8UH1 - chains A and B; structure by X-ray diffraction, 1.90 A resolution.

== Chain A ==
Protein: Eukaryotic translation initiation factor 4E type 6
From: Trypanosoma brucei
UniProt: Q57V43 (Q57V43_TRYB2); numbering as in UniProt (aligned over 1-186)
Amino-acid sequence (193 residues; each row starts with the number of its first residue):
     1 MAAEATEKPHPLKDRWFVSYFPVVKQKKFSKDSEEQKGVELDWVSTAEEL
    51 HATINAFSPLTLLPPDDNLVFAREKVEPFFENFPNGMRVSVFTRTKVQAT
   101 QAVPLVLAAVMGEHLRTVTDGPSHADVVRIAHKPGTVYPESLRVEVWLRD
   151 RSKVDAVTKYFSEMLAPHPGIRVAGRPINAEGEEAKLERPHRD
Unresolved in the structure: 1-6, 24-36, 179-193
Sequence notes: expression tag (187-193)
Reported in the primary citation:
  - mutagenesis - H51A (Tm change 4 degC): decreased stability with MIF4G domain-containing protein (chain B)
  - mutagenesis - H51A: decreased binding to MIF4G domain-containing protein (chain B)
  - conformationally variable residues (order/disorder transition): Val24 to Gln36

== Chain B ==
Protein: MIF4G domain-containing protein
From: Trypanosoma brucei
UniProt: Q57VY5 (Q57VY5_TRYB2); residue numbers follow UniProt; this construct covers 79-116
Amino-acid sequence (41 residues; numbered 79 to 119; the number before each row is that of its first residue):
    79 SSYPEDCVYEIAEFTRLQNTKCLPPKGILQFATDLWKESGW
Unresolved in the structure: 119
Sequence notes: expression tag (117-119)
Reported in the primary citation:
  - mutagenesis - V86A/Y87A: decreased binding to Eukaryotic translation initiation factor 4E type 6 (chain A)
  - mutagenesis - E91A/F92A: abolished binding to Eukaryotic translation initiation factor 4E type 6 (chain A)

== How chain A and chain B interact ==
Pairs across the interface (69; chain A residue first):
  Glu7(A) - Tyr81(B)
  Lys8(A) - Tyr81(B)  hydrogen bond (backbone-side chain)
  Pro9(A) - Tyr81(B)
  His10(A) - Ser79(B)
  His10(A) - Ser80(B)  hydrogen bond (side chain-backbone)
  His10(A) - Tyr81(B)  hydrogen bond
  His10(A) - Tyr87(B)
  His10(A) - Glu91(B)  salt bridge
  His10(A) - Leu95(B)
  Pro11(A) - Cys85(B)
  Pro11(A) - Tyr87(B)  hydrogen bond (backbone-side chain)
  Leu12(A) - Phe92(B)  hydrophobic
  Lys13(A) - Asp84(B)  hydrogen bond (side chain-backbone)
  Lys13(A) - Cys85(B)
  Val18(A) - Ile106(B)  hydrophobic
  Tyr20(A) - Phe109(B)  hydrophobic
  Tyr20(A) - Leu113(B)
  Val39(A) - Phe109(B)  hydrophobic
  Leu41(A) - Gly105(B)
  Leu41(A) - Ile106(B)  hydrophobic
  Leu41(A) - Phe109(B)  hydrophobic
  Asp42(A) - Pro103(B)
  Asp42(A) - Lys104(B)
  Asp42(A) - Gly105(B)  hydrogen bond (side chain-backbone)
  Asp42(A) - Ile106(B)
  Trp43(A) - Pro103(B)
  Val44(A) - Ile106(B)  hydrophobic
  Ala47(A) - Phe92(B)  hydrophobic
  Ala47(A) - Leu95(B)  hydrophobic
  Glu48(A) - Leu95(B)
  Glu48(A) - Thr98(B)
  Glu48(A) - Cys100(B)
  Leu50(A) - Phe92(B)  hydrophobic
  His51(A) - Phe92(B)  hydrogen bond (side chain-backbone)
  His51(A) - Leu95(B)
  His51(A) - Gln96(B)
  His51(A) - Thr98(B)
  Ala52(A) - Cys100(B)
  Ala52(A) - Leu101(B)
  Ala52(A) - Pro102(B)
  Thr53(A) - Pro102(B)
  Thr53(A) - Ile106(B)
  Asn55(A) - Gln96(B)  hydrogen bond (side chain-backbone)
  Ala56(A) - Ala110(B)
  Ala56(A) - Trp114(B)  hydrogen bond (backbone-side chain)
  Phe57(A) - Ile106(B)  hydrophobic
  Phe57(A) - Phe109(B)  hydrophobic
  Phe57(A) - Leu113(B)  hydrophobic
  Phe57(A) - Trp114(B)
  Ser58(A) - Trp114(B)
  Pro59(A) - Trp114(B)
  Leu62(A) - Trp114(B)
  Leu63(A) - Leu113(B)  hydrophobic
  Leu63(A) - Trp114(B)  hydrophobic
  Pro104(A) - Thr93(B)
  Pro104(A) - Gln96(B)
  Leu105(A) - Ile89(B)  hydrophobic
  Leu107(A) - Phe92(B)
  Ala108(A) - Ile89(B)  hydrophobic
  Ala108(A) - Phe92(B)  hydrophobic
  Gly112(A) - Cys85(B)
  Gly112(A) - Val86(B)
  Gly112(A) - Tyr87(B)  hydrogen bond (backbone-backbone)
  Gly112(A) - Phe92(B)
  Glu113(A) - Cys85(B)
  Glu113(A) - Val86(B)
  His114(A) - Tyr87(B)
  His114(A) - Ile89(B)
  Tyr160(A) - Ile89(B)
Also at the interface, not in a pair above, chain A (42 interface residues in all): Glu49, Pro64, Thr100, Ala109, Met111, Arg116, Met164
Also at the interface, not in a pair above, chain B (27 interface residues in all): Glu88, Arg94
From the paper, about this interface:
  - pairs named by the authors: His10(A)-Glu91(B) (salt bridge), Pro11(A)-Tyr87(B) (backbone contact), His51(A)-Phe92(B) (hydrogen bond), Ala56(A)-Trp114(B) (backbone contact)
  - interface residues, chain A: Asn55(A)
  - interface residues, chain B: Val86(B), Tyr87(B), Phe92(B)

== In short ==
42 residues of chain A face 27 of chain B across their interface, with 10 hydrogen bonds and 1 salt bridge.
Polar pairs include His10(A)-Glu91(B), Lys8(A)-Tyr81(B) and His10(A)-Ser80(B). The paper describes a salt
bridge between His10(A) and Glu91(B); backbone contacts between Pro11(A) and Tyr87(B) and Ala56(A) and
Trp114(B); a hydrogen bond between His51(A) and Phe92(B). The paper reports that H51A of chain A reduces
stability with MIF4G domain-containing protein (chain B); interface residues Asn55(A) and Val86(B) among
others; 3 substitutions were tested in all.
Here chain A is Eukaryotic translation initiation factor 4E type 6 and chain B is MIF4G domain-containing
protein, both from Trypanosoma brucei. Entry 8UH1 (Crystal structure of T. brucei EIF4E6 in complex with
EIF4G5 peptide) was determined by X-ray diffraction.
